Entry 8HSL (electron microscopy, 5.80 A resolution (low resolution: residue-level contacts below are approximate; hydrogen-bond / salt-bridge calls are withheld)); this record covers chains H and I of the 11 polymer chains in the assembly.

# Chain H
Protein: DNA-directed RNA polymerase subunit alpha
Source organism: Thermus thermophilus HB8
Notes: EC 2.7.7.6
Reference sequence: Q5SHR6 (RPOA_THET8); residues 1-315 here = UniProt positions 1-315
Chain sequence (315 residues; numbered 1 to 315; the number before each row is that of its first residue):
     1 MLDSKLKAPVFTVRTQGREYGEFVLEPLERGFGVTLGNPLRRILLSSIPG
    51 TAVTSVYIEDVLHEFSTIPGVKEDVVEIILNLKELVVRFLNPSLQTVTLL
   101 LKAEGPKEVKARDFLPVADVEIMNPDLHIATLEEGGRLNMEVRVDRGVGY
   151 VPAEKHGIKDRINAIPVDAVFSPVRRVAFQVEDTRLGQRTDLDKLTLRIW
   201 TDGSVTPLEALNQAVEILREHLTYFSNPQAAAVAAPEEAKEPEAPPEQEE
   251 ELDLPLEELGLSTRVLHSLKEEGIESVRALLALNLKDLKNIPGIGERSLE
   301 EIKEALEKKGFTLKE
Not modelled in the structure: 230-315

# Chain I
Protein: DNA-directed RNA polymerase subunit beta
Source organism: Thermus thermophilus HB8
Notes: EC 2.7.7.6
Reference sequence: Q8RQE9 (RPOB_THET8); residues 1-1119 here = UniProt positions 1-1119
Chain sequence (1119 residues; row label = number of the first residue in the row):
     1 MEIKRFGRIREVIPLPPLTEIQVESYRRALQADVPPEKRENVGIQAAFRE
    51 TFPIEEEDKGKGGLVLDFLEYRLGEPPFPQDECREKDLTYQAPLYARLQL
   101 IHKDTGLIKEDEVFLGHIPLMTEDGSFIINGADRVIVSQIHRSPGVYFTP
   151 DPARPGRYIASIIPLPKRGPWIDLEVEPNGVVSMKVNKRKFPLVLLLRVL
   201 GYDQETLARELGAYGELVQGLMDESVFAMRPEEALIRLFTLLRPGDPPKR
   251 DKAVAYVYGLIADPRRYDLGEAGRYKAEEKLGIRLSGRTLARFEDGEFKD
   301 EVFLPTLRYLFALTAGVPGHEVDDIDHLGNRRIRTVGELMTDQFRVGLAR
   351 LARGVRERMLMGSEDSLTPAKLVNSRPLEAAIREFFSRSQLSQFKDETNP
   401 LSSLRHKRRISALGPGGLTRERAGFDVRDVHRTHYGRICPVETPEGANIG
   451 LITSLAAYARVDELGFIRTPYRRVVGGVVTDEVVYMTATEEDRYTIAQAN
   501 TPLEGNRIAAERVVARRKGEPVIVSPEEVEFMDVSPKQVFSVNTNLIPFL
   551 EHDDANRALMGSNMQTQAVPLIRAQAPVVMTGLEERVVRDSLAALYAEED
   601 GEVAKVDGNRIVVRYEDGRLVEYPLRRFYRSNQGTALDQRPRVVVGQRVR
   651 KGDLLADGPASENGFLALGQNVLVAIMPFDGYNFEDAIVISEELLKRDFY
   701 TSIHIERYEIEARDTKLGPERITRDIPHLSEAALRDLDEEGVVRIGAEVK
   751 PGDILVGRTSFKGESEPTPEERLLRSIFGEKARDVKDTSLRVPPGEGGIV
   801 VRTVRLRRGDPGVELKPGVREVVRVYVAQKRKLQVGDKLANRHGNKGVVA
   851 KILPVEDMPHLPDGTPVDVILNPLGVPSRMNLGQILETHLGLAGYFLGQR
   901 YISPIFDGAKEPEIKELLAQAFEVYFGKRKGEGFGVDKREVEVLRRAEKL
   951 GLVTPGKTPEEQLKELFLQGKVVLYDGRTGEPIEGPIVVGQMFIMKLYHM
  1001 VEDKMHARSTGPYSLITQQPLGGKAQFGGQRFGEMEVWALEAYGAAHTLQ
  1051 EMLTLKSDDIEGRNAAYEAIIKGEDVPEPSVPESFRVLVKELQALALDVQ
  1101 TLDEKDNPVDIFEGLASKR
Not modelled in the structure: 762-784

# Interface between chain H and chain I
Residue-residue contacts (4; chain H residue first):
  Arg-30(H) with Pro-854(I)
  Val-34(H) with Arg-978(I)
  Asn-38(H) with Thr-979(I)
  Arg-42(H) with Glu-981(I)
Also at the interface, not in a pair above, chain H (5 interface residues in all): Gly-31
Also at the interface, not in a pair above, chain I (6 interface residues in all): Lys-851, Glu-856

# Overview
Chain H and chain I form an interface of 5 and 6 residues respectively.
Here chain H is DNA-directed RNA polymerase subunit alpha and chain I is DNA-directed RNA polymerase subunit
beta, both from Thermus thermophilus HB8. Entry 8HSL (Thermus thermophilus RNA polymerase bound with an
inverted Rho hexamer) was determined by electron microscopy (same publication as 8HSG, 8HSH, 8HSJ and 8HSR).
